6X9V - chains H and L of the 4 polymer chains in the assembly; structure by electron microscopy, 3.50 A resolution.

[Chain H]
Molecule: RM20A3 Fab Heavy Chain
Source organism: Macaca mulatta
Notes: antibody fragment or engineered binder
Amino-acid sequence (125 residues; numbered 1 to 113 plus 12 insertion-coded residues; the number before each row is that of its first residue; a row labelled like 82A-82C holds insertion residues (82A, then the next letters in order)):
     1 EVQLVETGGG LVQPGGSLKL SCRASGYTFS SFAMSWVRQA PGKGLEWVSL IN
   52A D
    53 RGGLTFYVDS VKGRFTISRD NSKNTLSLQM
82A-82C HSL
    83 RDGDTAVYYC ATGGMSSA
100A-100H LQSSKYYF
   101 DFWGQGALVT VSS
Not modelled in the structure: 113
Cystine bridges: Cys22-Cys92

[Chain L]
Molecule: RM20A3 Fab Light Chain
Source organism: Macaca mulatta
Notes: antibody fragment or engineered binder
Amino-acid sequence (128 residues; each row starts with the number of its first residue; note: 1 number in that range is skipped by the numbering (no residue carries it; nothing is unmodelled there); a row labelled like 27A-27C holds insertion residues (27A, then the next letters in order)):
     3 ALTQPPS
    11 VSGSPGQSVT ISCTGTS
27A-27C SDI
    28 GSYNYVSWYQ QHPGKAPKLM IYDVTQRPSG VSDRFSGSKS GNTASLTISG LQADDEADYY
    88 CSAYAGRQ
95A-95B TF
    96 YIFGGGTRLT VLGQPKASPT VTLFPPSSEE L
Not modelled in the structure: 108-126
Cystine bridges: Cys23-Cys88

[How chain H and chain L interact]
Contacting residue pairs - 29 pairs, chain H then chain L:
  Gln39(H) with Gln38(L); Tyr87(L), hydrogen bond
  Gly44(H) with Tyr87(L)
  Leu45(H) with Phe98(L)
  Trp47(H) with Phe95B(L), hydrophobic; Tyr96(L), hydrophobic; Phe98(L)
  Phe58(H) with Phe95B(L), hydrophobic
  Tyr91(H) with Gln38(L); Lys42(L); Ala43(L), hydrophobic
  Gly96(H) with Tyr96(L), hydrogen bond (backbone-side chain)
  Lys100E(H) with Asp50(L)
  Tyr100F(H) with Tyr32(L), hydrophobic; Tyr91(L), hydrophobic; Tyr96(L)
  Tyr100G(H) with Ser34(L); Tyr36(L); Leu46(L), hydrophobic; Tyr49(L), hydrophobic; Tyr96(L)
  Phe100H(H) with Tyr36(L), hydrogen bond (backbone-side chain); Leu46(L)
  Trp103(H) with Tyr36(L); Ala43(L), hydrophobic; Pro44(L)
  Gly104(H) with Ala43(L)
  Gln105(H) with Lys42(L); Ala43(L), hydrogen bond (side chain-backbone)
Interface residues without a listed pair, chain H (22 interface residues in all): Val37, Lys43, Glu46, Leu50, Tyr59, Lys64, Ser100D, Asp101
Interface residues without a listed pair, chain L (17 interface residues in all): Arg94, Gln95

[In short]
The interface between chain H and chain L involves 22 residues on one side and 17 on the other; the contacts
include 4 hydrogen bonds. Polar pairs include Gln39(H)-Tyr87(L), Gly96(H)-Tyr96(L) and Phe100H(H)-Tyr36(L).
Chain H is RM20A3 Fab Heavy Chain and chain L is RM20A3 Fab Light Chain, both from Macaca mulatta; the
structure, HIV-1 Envelope Glycoprotein BG505 SOSIP.664, expressed in HEK293S cells and deglycosylated by
endoglycosidase H, in complex ..., was determined by electron microscopy (same publication as 6X9R, 6X9S, 6X9T
and 6X9U).
